7KZV - chains A and H of the 19 polymer chains in the assembly; structure by electron microscopy, 4.20 A resolution (low resolution: residue-level contacts below are approximate; hydrogen-bond / salt-bridge calls are withheld).

== Chain A ==
Molecule: Fanconi anemia group A protein
Organism: Homo sapiens
UniProt: O15360 (FANCA_HUMAN); residue numbers follow UniProt; this construct covers 1-1455
Sequence (1477 residues; each row starts with the number of its first residue):
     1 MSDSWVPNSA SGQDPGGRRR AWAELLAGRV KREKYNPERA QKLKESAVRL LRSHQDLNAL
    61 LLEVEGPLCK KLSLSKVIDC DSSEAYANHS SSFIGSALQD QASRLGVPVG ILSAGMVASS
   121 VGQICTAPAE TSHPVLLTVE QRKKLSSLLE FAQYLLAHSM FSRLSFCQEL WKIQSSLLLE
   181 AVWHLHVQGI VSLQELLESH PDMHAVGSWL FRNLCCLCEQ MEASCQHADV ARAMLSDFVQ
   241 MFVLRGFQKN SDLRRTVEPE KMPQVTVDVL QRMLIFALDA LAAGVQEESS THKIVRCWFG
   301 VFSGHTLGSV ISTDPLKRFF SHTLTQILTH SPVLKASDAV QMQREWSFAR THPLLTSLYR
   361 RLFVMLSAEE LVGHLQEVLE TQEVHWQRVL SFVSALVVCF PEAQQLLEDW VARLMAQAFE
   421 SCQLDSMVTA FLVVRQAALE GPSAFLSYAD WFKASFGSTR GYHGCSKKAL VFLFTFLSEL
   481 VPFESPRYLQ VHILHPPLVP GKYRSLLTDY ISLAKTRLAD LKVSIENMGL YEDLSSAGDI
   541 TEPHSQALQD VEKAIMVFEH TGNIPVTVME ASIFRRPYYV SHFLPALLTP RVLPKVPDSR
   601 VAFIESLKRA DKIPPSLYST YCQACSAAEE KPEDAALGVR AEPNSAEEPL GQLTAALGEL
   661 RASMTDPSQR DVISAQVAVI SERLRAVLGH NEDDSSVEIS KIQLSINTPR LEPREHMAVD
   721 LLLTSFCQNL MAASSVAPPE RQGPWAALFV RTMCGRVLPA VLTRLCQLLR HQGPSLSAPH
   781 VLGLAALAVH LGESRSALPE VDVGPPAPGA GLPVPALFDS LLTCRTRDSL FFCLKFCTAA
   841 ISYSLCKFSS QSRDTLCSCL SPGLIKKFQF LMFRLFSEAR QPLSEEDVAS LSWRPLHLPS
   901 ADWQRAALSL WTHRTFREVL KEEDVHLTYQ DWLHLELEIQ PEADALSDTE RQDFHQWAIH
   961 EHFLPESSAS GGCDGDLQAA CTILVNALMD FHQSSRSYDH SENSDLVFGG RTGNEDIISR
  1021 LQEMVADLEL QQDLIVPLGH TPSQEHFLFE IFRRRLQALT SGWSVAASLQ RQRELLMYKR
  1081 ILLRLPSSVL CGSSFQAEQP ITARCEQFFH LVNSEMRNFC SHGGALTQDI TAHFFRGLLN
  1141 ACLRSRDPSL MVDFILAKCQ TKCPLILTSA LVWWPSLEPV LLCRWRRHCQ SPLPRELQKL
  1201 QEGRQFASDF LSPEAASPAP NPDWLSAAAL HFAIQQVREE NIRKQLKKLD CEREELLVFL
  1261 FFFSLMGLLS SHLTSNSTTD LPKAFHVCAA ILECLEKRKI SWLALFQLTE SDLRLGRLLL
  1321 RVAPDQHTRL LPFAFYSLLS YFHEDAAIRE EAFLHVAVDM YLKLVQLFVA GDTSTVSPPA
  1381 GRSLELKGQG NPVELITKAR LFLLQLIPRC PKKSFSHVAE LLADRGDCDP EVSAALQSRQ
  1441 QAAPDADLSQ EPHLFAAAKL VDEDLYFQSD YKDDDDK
Unresolved in the structure: 1-18, 68-76, 129-133, 249-261, 440-445, 498-502, 525-647, 691-711, 804-812, 884-896, 997-1011, 1035-1042, 1379-1390, 1444-1477
Construct notes: expression tag (1456-1477)
Curated features (UniProtKB/Swiss-Prot):
  - motif: Arg18 to Lys34 (Nuclear localization signal)
  - modified residue: Ser1449 (Phosphoserine)
  - natural variant: Asn8 (N8K: In FANCA), Ala181 (A181V: In FANCA), Leu210 (L210R: In FANCA), Leu244 (L244F: In FANCA), Asp252 (D252G: In FANCA), Arg435 (R435C: In FANCA), His492 (H492R: In FANCA), Asp598 (D598N: In FANCA), Leu660 (L660P: In FANCA), Leu817 (L817P: In FANCA), Tyr843 (Y843D: In FANCA), Leu845 (L845P: In FANCA), 20 further natural variant entries in UniProt
What the authors report for this chain:
  - disease-associated variants - R951W: abolished growth in response to mitomycin C (MMC) (citing earlier work)
  - disease-associated variants - R951W: abolished catalytic activity on FANCD2 ubiquitination (citing earlier work)
  - disease-associated variants - L845P, E936G, R1055L, R1055W: decreased growth in response to MMC (citing earlier work)

== Chain H ==
Molecule: Fanconi anemia group G protein
Organism: Homo sapiens
UniProt: O15287 (FANCG_HUMAN); residue numbers follow UniProt; this construct covers 1-622
Sequence (641 residues; each row starts with the number of its first residue; numbers below 1 keep their minus sign (Met-18 is residue -18)):
   -18 MDYKDDDDKE NLYFQGGGRM SRQTTSVGSS CLDLWREKND RLVRQAKVAQ NSGLTLRRQQ
    42 LAQDALEGLR GLLHSLQGLP AAVPVLPLEL TVTCNFIILR ASLAQGFTED QAQDIQRSLE
   102 RVLETQEQQG PRLEQGLREL WDSVLRASCL LPELLSALHR LVGLQAALWL SADRLGDLAL
   162 LLETLNGSQS GASKDLLLLL KTWSPPAEEL DAPLTLQDAQ GLKDVLLTAF AYRQGLQELI
   222 TGNPDKALSS LHEAASGLCP RPVLVQVYTA LGSCHRKMGN PQRALLYLVA ALKEGSAWGP
   282 PLLEASRLYQ QLGDTTAELE SLELLVEALN VPCSSKAPQF LIEVELLLPP PDLASPLHCG
   342 TQSQTKHILA SRCLQTGRAG DAAEHYLDLL ALLLDSSEPR FSPPPSPPGP CMPEVFLEAA
   402 VALIQAGRAQ DALTLCEELL SRTSSLLPKM SRLWEDARKG TKELPYCPLW VSATHLLQGQ
   462 AWVQLGAQKV AISEFSRCLE LLFRATPEEK EQGAAFNCEQ GCKSDAALQQ LRAAALISRG
   522 LEWVASGQDT KALQDFLLSV QMCPGNRDTY FHLLQTLKRL DRRDEATALW WRLEAQTKGS
   582 HEDALWSLPL YLESYLSWIR PSDRDAFLEE FRTSLPKSCD L
Unresolved in the structure: -18 to 11, 108-114, 314-317, 425-448, 485-498, 579-585, 612-622
Construct notes: initiating methionine (-18); expression tag (-17 to 0)
Curated features (UniProtKB/Swiss-Prot):
  - modified residue: Ser7 (Phosphoserine)
  - natural variant: Leu71 (L71P: In FANCG), Ala607 (A607T: In a colorectal cancer sample)
  - mutagenesis: Ser7 (S7A: Loss of BRCA2-, FANCD2- and XRCC3-binding. No effect on complex formation with FANCA and FANCF), Ser383 (S383A: No effect on BRCA2-, FANCA-, FANCF-, nor XRCC3-binding), Ser387 (S387A: No effect on BRCA2-, FANCA-, FANCF-, nor XRCC3-binding), Gly546 (G546R: No effect on HES1-, nor FANCA-binding)

== How chain A and chain H interact ==
Residue-residue contacts - 83 pairs, chain A then chain H:
  Arg20(A) - Gln411(H)
  Arg20(A) - Thr415(H)
  Ala21(A) - Thr415(H)
  Ala21(A) - Glu419(H)
  Trp22(A) - Leu375(H)
  Trp22(A) - Asp376(H)
  Trp22(A) - Glu419(H)
  Trp22(A) - Arg423(H)
  Glu24(A) - Asp412(H)
  Glu24(A) - Thr415(H)
  Leu25(A) - Leu368(H)
  Leu25(A) - Leu416(H)
  Leu25(A) - Glu419(H)
  Leu26(A) - Asp376(H)
  Ala27(A) - Leu368(H)
  Ala27(A) - Ala372(H)
  Ala27(A) - Asp376(H)
  Arg29(A) - Glu365(H)
  Arg29(A) - Asp369(H)
  Val30(A) - Ala372(H)
  Val30(A) - Leu373(H)
  Arg32(A) - Asn311(H)
  Glu33(A) - Asn311(H)
  Tyr35(A) - Glu308(H)
  Tyr35(A) - Asn311(H)
  Tyr35(A) - Val312(H)
  Arg39(A) - Glu308(H)
  Ala40(A) - Trp279(H)
  Leu43(A) - Trp279(H)
  Leu43(A) - Leu305(H)
  Leu43(A) - Ala309(H)
  Lys44(A) - Leu273(H)
  Lys44(A) - Lys274(H)
  Ser46(A) - Leu305(H)
  Ala47(A) - Leu273(H)
  Ala47(A) - Leu283(H)
  Ala47(A) - Leu305(H)
  Val48(A) - Val270(H)
  Val48(A) - Leu273(H)
  Leu50(A) - Tyr290(H)
  Leu50(A) - Ser302(H)
  Leu51(A) - Leu266(H)
  Leu51(A) - Leu269(H)
  Leu51(A) - Val270(H)
  Leu51(A) - Leu273(H)
  Leu51(A) - Ala286(H)
  Leu51(A) - Tyr290(H)
  Arg52(A) - Lys274(H)
  His54(A) - Gln263(H)
  His54(A) - Tyr290(H)
  His54(A) - Ala298(H)
  Gln55(A) - Gln263(H)
  Gln55(A) - Leu266(H)
  Asp56(A) - Gln263(H)
  Ala59(A) - Gln263(H)
  Leu60(A) - Gln263(H)
  Leu60(A) - Leu267(H)
  Glu63(A) - Gly260(H)
  Glu63(A) - Asn261(H)
  Glu63(A) - Pro262(H)
  Glu63(A) - Arg264(H)
  Val64(A) - Arg264(H)
  Phe1368(A) - Leu538(H)
  Phe1368(A) - Glu566(H)
  Val1369(A) - Thr531(H)
  Val1369(A) - Leu534(H)
  Asp1372(A) - Glu566(H)
  Val1376(A) - Asp565(H)
  Val1376(A) - Glu566(H)
  Ser1377(A) - Asp565(H)
  Asn1391(A) - Ala569(H)
  Pro1392(A) - Glu566(H)
  Val1393(A) - Leu538(H)
  Val1393(A) - Leu570(H)
  Glu1394(A) - Arg573(H)
  Arg1400(A) - Leu539(H)
  Arg1400(A) - Met543(H)
  Cys1428(A) - Gln535(H)
  Cys1428(A) - Leu539(H)
  Pro1430(A) - Phe484(H)
  Pro1430(A) - Leu539(H)
  Glu1431(A) - Phe484(H)
  Glu1431(A) - Arg513(H)
Other interface residues (no listed pair), chain A (48 interface residues in all): Lys34, Gly106, Val107, Thr1373, Thr1397, Ala1434
Other interface residues (no listed pair), chain H (54 interface residues in all): Val307, Pro313, Leu371, Glu418, Gln510, Gln542

== In short ==
The interface between chain A and chain H involves 48 residues on one side and 54 on the other. The paper
reports that L845P, E936G and R1055L of chain A, among others, reduce growth in response to MMC; R951W of
chain A abolishes growth in response to mitomycin C (MMC).
Here chain A is Fanconi anemia group A protein and chain H is Fanconi anemia group G protein, both from Homo
sapiens. Entry 7KZV (Structure of the human fanconi anaemia Core-UBE2T-ID-DNA complex in closed state) was
determined by electron microscopy (same publication as 7KZP, 7KZQ, 7KZR, 7KZS and 7KZT).
